5CMZ - chains A and B; structure by X-ray diffraction, 2.57 A resolution.

Chain A:
Molecule: Envelope glycoprotein
Source organism: Human immunodeficiency virus 1
UniProt: Q1HMR5 (Q1HMR5_9HIV1); residues 1-45 here correspond to UniProt positions 35-79 (UniProt number = residue number + 34)
Amino-acid sequence (46 residues; each row starts with the number of its first residue; note: 54 numbers in that range are skipped by the numbering (no residue carries them; nothing is unmodelled there)):
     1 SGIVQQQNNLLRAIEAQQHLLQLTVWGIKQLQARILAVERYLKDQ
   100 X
Unresolved in the structure: 1-2
Construct notes: amidation (100)
Modified / non-standard residues: NH2 (amino group) at position 100
Glycans and other covalent adducts: covalent link Gln-45/NH2_100
Small-molecule neighbours: 1-ethoxy-2-(2-ethoxyethoxy)ethane (P4G): Glu-39, Tyr-41, Leu-42, Lys-43

Chain B:
Molecule: Artificial HIV entry inhibitor AP3
Amino-acid sequence (38 residues; each row starts with the number of its first residue):
    40 XMTWEEWDKKIEELIKKSEELIKKIEEQIKKQEESIKK
Unresolved in the structure: 73-77
Modified / non-standard residues: ACE (acetyl group) at position 40
Reported in the primary citation:
  - contacts within the chain: Glu-44/Asp-47, Thr-42/Glu-45, Glu-66/Lys-69
  - conformationally variable residues (helix shift, side-chain flip): Trp-43, Glu-45

How chain A and chain B interact:
Contacting residue pairs (17):
  Val-4(A) with Gln-71(B)
  Asn-8(A) with Ile-68(B)
  Leu-11(A) with Ile-64(B), hydrophobic; Glu-65(B); Ile-68(B), hydrophobic
  Glu-15(A) with Ile-61(B); Glu-65(B)
  Gln-18(A) with Ile-54(B); Ser-57(B), hydrogen bond; Ile-61(B)
  Gln-22(A) with Ile-54(B); Glu-58(B), hydrogen bond
  Val-25(A) with Ile-50(B), hydrophobic
  Ile-28(A) with Trp-43(B), hydrophobic; Trp-46(B), hydrophobic
  Lys-29(A) with Asp-47(B)
  Gln-32(A) with Trp-43(B)
Interface residues without a listed pair, chain A (11 interface residues in all): Ile-14
The authors on this interface:
  - residue pairs: Leu-11(A)/Ile-64(B), Gln-18(A)/Ser-57(B) (hydrogen bond)
  - interface residues, chain B: Trp-43(B)

Overview:
11 residues of chain A face 12 of chain B across their interface; the contacts include 2 hydrogen bonds. Polar
pairs include Gln-18(A)/Ser-57(B) and Gln-22(A)/Glu-58(B). The authors report a contact between Leu-11(A) and
Ile-64(B); a hydrogen bond between Gln-18(A) and Ser-57(B). From the paper: the interface residue Trp-43(B);
conformational variability at Trp-43(B) and Glu-45(B).
Here chain A is Envelope glycoprotein (Human immunodeficiency virus 1) and chain B is Artificial HIV entry
inhibitor AP3. Entry 5CMZ (Artificial HIV fusion inhibitor AP3 fused to the C-terminus of gp41 NHR) was
determined by X-ray diffraction, deposited together with 5CMU and 5CN0.
